Entry 7E1B (X-ray diffraction, 4.59 A resolution (low resolution: residue-level contacts below are approximate; hydrogen-bond / salt-bridge calls are withheld)); this record covers chains C and Z of the 6 polymer chains in the assembly.

# Chain C
Name: DNA-binding response regulator
From: Vibrio parahaemolyticus
UniProtKB: A0A0L8SKF9 (A0A0L8SKF9_VIBPH); residue numbers follow UniProt; this construct covers 1-220
Chain sequence (220 residues; each row starts with the number of its first residue):
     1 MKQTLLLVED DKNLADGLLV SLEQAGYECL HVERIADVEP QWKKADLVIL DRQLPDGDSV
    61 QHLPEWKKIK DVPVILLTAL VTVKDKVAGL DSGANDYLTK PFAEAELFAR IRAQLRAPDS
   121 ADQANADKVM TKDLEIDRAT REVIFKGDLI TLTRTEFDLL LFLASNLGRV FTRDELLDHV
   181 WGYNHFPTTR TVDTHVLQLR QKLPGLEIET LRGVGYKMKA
Disordered / not traced: 1, 118-124, 185-187
Reported in the primary citation:
  - mutagenesis - R190A: abolished binding to the 26-nt DNA strand
  - binding site for the 26-nt DNA strand: Arg-190
  - mutagenesis - T153A, T155A, T191A, H195A, R200A, T210A, R212A, Y216A: decreased binding to the 26-nt DNA strand

# Chain Z
Molecule: 26-nt DNA strand
From: Vibrio parahaemolyticus
Sequence (26 nucleotides; numbered 1 to 26; the number before each row is that of its first residue):
     1 ACAAGCGATG AAGAATTAGA ATTGTG

# How chain C and chain Z interact
Pairs across the interface (10; chain C residue first):
  Thr-153(C) / DG13(Z)
  Thr-153(C) / DA14(Z)
  Thr-155(C) / DA14(Z)
  Thr-188(C) / DA15(Z)
  Arg-190(C) / DT16(Z)
  Arg-190(C) / DT17(Z)
  Arg-190(C) / DA18(Z)
  Thr-191(C) / DA15(Z)
  His-195(C) / DA14(Z)
  Arg-212(C) / DT23(Z)
Interface residues without a listed pair, chain C (8 interface residues in all): Thr-194
Interface residues without a listed pair, chain Z (8 interface residues in all): DT22

# Summary
Chain C and chain Z each contribute 8 residues to their interface. From the paper: a binding site for the
26-nt DNA strand at Arg-190(C); T153A, T155A and T191A of chain C, among others, reduce binding to the 26-nt
DNA strand; 9 substitutions were tested in all.
Here chain C is DNA-binding response regulator and chain Z is a 26-nt DNA strand, both from Vibrio
parahaemolyticus. Entry 7E1B (Crystal structure of VbrR-DNA complex) was determined by X-ray diffraction
together with 7E1D, 7E1F and 7E1H from the same study.
